Entry 4JFS (X-ray diffraction, 2.00 A resolution); this record covers chain A.

Chain A:
Name: alpha-L-fucosidase
Organism: Bacteroides thetaiotaomicron
UniProtKB: Q8A3I4 (Q8A3I4_BACTN); residues 35-484 here = UniProt positions 35-484
Amino-acid sequence (450 residues; each row starts with the number of its first residue):
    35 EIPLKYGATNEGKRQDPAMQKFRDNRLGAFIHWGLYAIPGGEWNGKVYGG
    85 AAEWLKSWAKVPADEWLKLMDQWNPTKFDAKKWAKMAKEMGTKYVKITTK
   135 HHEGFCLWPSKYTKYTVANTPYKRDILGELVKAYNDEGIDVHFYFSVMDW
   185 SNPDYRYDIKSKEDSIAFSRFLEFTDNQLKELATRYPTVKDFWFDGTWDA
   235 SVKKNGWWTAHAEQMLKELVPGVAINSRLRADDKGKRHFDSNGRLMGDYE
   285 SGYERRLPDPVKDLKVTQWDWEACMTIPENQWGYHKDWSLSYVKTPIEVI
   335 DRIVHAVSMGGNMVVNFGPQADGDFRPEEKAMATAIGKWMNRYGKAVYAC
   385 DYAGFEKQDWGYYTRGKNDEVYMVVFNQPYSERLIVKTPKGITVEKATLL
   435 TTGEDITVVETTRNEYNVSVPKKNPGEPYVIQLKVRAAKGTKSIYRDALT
Disordered / not traced: 473-484
Small-molecule neighbours: 4-epi-(+)-Codonopsinine (16Z; (2S,3S,4R,5S)-2-(4-methoxyphenyl)-1,5-dimethylpyrrolidine-3,4-diol): His-66, Glu-87, Trp-88, His-135, His-136, Tyr-178, Trp-227, Asp-229, Trp-232, Arg-262, Glu-288, Trp-316

Overview:
Ligands of chain A: 4-epi-(+)-Codonopsinine.
Chain A is alpha-L-fucosidase (Bacteroides thetaiotaomicron); the structure, Crystal structure of a bacterial
fucosidase with iminosugar inhibitor 4-epi-(+)-Codonopsinine, was determined by X-ray diffraction together
with 4JFT, 4JFU, 4JFV and 4JFW from the same study.
